5DIK - chains A and B of the 3 polymer chains in the assembly; structure by X-ray diffraction, 1.90 A resolution.

Chain A (and B):
Protein: Alkyl hydroperoxide reductase AhpD
Source organism: Legionella pneumophila
Notes: EC 1.11.1.15; chain B of this document is another copy of the same molecule, construct and numbering; everything in this record applies to it too
UniProt: A0A0C9P2U2 (A0A0C9P2U2_LEGPN); numbering as in UniProt (aligned over 1-113)
Chain sequence (121 residues; row label = number of the first residue in the row; numbers below 1 keep their minus sign (Met-7 is residue -7)):
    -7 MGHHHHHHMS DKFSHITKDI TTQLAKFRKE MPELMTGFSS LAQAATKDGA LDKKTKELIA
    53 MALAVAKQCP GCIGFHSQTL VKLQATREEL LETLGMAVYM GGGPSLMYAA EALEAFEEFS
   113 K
Not modelled in the structure: -7 to 1
Differences from the reference sequence: expression tag (-7 to 0)
Disulfides: Cys61-Cys64
From the paper describing this entry:
  - contacts within the chain: Glu49-His68 (hydrogen bond), Cys64-His68 (water-mediated contact)
  - conformationally variable residues (side-chain flip): Cys61, Cys64
  - catalytic residues: Glu49, Cys61, Cys64, His68, Tyr91, Tyr100 (proposed by the authors, not directly observed)

How chain A and chain B interact:
Residue-residue contacts - 57 pairs, chain A then chain B:
  Phe30(A) - Tyr91(B)  hydrophobic
  Ala34(A) - Tyr91(B)  hydrophobic
  Ala37(A) - Gly87(B)
  Ala37(A) - Met88(B)
  Ala37(A) - Tyr91(B)  hydrophobic
  Thr38(A) - Met88(B)
  Gly41(A) - Glu84(B)
  Ala42(A) - Glu80(B)
  Ala42(A) - Glu84(B)  hydrogen bond (backbone-side chain)
  Leu43(A) - Leu50(B)  hydrophobic
  Leu43(A) - Glu81(B)
  Leu43(A) - Glu84(B)  hydrogen bond (backbone-side chain)
  Leu43(A) - Thr85(B)
  Lys48(A) - Glu84(B)  salt bridge
  Lys48(A) - Met88(B)
  Ile51(A) - Ile51(B)  hydrophobic
  Ile51(A) - Ala54(B)  hydrophobic
  Ile51(A) - Thr85(B)
  Ile51(A) - Met88(B)  hydrophobic
  Ala52(A) - Met88(B)  hydrophobic
  Ala52(A) - Met92(B)
  Ala54(A) - Ile51(B)  hydrophobic
  Ala54(A) - Leu55(B)
  Leu55(A) - Ala54(B)
  Leu55(A) - Ala58(B)  hydrophobic
  Leu55(A) - Met88(B)
  Leu55(A) - Met92(B)  hydrophobic
  Ala56(A) - Met92(B)
  Ala58(A) - Leu55(B)  hydrophobic
  Ala58(A) - Lys59(B)
  Cys64(A) - Met92(B)  hydrophobic
  His68(A) - Tyr91(B)
  His68(A) - Met92(B)
  Glu80(A) - Ala42(B)
  Glu81(A) - Leu43(B)
  Glu84(A) - Gly41(B)
  Glu84(A) - Ala42(B)  hydrogen bond (side chain-backbone)
  Glu84(A) - Leu43(B)  hydrogen bond (side chain-backbone)
  Glu84(A) - Lys48(B)  salt bridge
  Thr85(A) - Leu43(B)
  Gly87(A) - Ala37(B)
  Met88(A) - Ala37(B)
  Met88(A) - Thr38(B)
  Met88(A) - Lys48(B)
  Met88(A) - Ile51(B)  hydrophobic
  Met88(A) - Ala52(B)  hydrophobic
  Met88(A) - Leu55(B)
  Tyr91(A) - Phe30(B)  hydrophobic
  Tyr91(A) - Ala34(B)  hydrophobic
  Tyr91(A) - Ala37(B)  hydrophobic
  Tyr91(A) - His68(B)
  Met92(A) - Ala52(B)  hydrophobic
  Met92(A) - Leu55(B)  hydrophobic
  Met92(A) - Ala56(B)
  Met92(A) - Lys59(B)  hydrogen bond (backbone-side chain)
  Met92(A) - Cys64(B)  hydrophobic
  Met92(A) - His68(B)
Other interface residues (no listed pair), chain A (30 interface residues in all): Leu33, Thr47, Leu50, Ala89, Val90, Gly93
Other interface residues (no listed pair), chain B (30 interface residues in all): Leu33, Thr47, Ala89, Val90
The authors on this interface:
  - specific contacts: Tyr91(A)-His68(B)

Overview:
The chain A/chain B interface involves 30 residues from each chain, with 5 hydrogen bonds and 2 salt bridges.
Among the polar pairs are Lys48(A)-Glu84(B), Ala42(A)-Glu84(B) and Leu43(A)-Glu84(B). The authors report a
contact between Tyr91(A) and His68(B). The paper reports catalytic residues Glu49(A), Cys61(A) and Cys64(A)
among others; conformational variability at Cys61(A) and Cys64(A).
Chain A and chain B are both Alkyl hydroperoxide reductase AhpD (Legionella pneumophila); the structure,
Crystal structure of apo-lpg0406, a carboxymuconolactone decarboxylase family protein from Legionella
pneumophila, was determined by X-ray diffraction together with 5DIP from the same study.
